PDB entry 8TWI | electron microscopy, 2.69 A resolution | chains C and D of the 3 polymer chains in the assembly

== Chain C ==
Molecule: Serine/threonine-protein phosphatase 2A catalytic subunit alpha isoform
Source organism: Homo sapiens
Notes: EC 3.1.3.16
Reference sequence: P67775 (PP2AA_HUMAN); numbering as in UniProt (aligned over 1-309)
Amino-acid sequence (311 residues; each row starts with the number of its first residue; numbers below 1 keep their minus sign (Gly-1 is residue -1)):
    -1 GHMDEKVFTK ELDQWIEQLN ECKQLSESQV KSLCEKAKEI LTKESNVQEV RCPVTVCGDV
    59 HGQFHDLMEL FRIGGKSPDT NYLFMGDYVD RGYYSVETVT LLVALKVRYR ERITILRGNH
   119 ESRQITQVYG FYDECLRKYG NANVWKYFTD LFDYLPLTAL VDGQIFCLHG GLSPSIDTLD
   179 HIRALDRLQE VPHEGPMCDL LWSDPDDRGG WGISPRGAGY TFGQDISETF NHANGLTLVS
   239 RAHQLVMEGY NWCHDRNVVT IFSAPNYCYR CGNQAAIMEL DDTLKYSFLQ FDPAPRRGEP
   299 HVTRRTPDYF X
Not modelled in the structure: -1 to 1, 299-309
Differences from the reference sequence: expression tag (-1 to 0)
Modified residues: MLL (methyl L-leucinate) at position 309
Ion coordination: Zn2+: Asp57, His59, Asp85; Fe ion: Asp85, Asn117, His167, His241
From the paper describing this entry:
  - catalytic residues: Arg89, Arg214, Arg268 (proposed by the authors, not directly observed)

== Chain D ==
Molecule: PPP2R1A-PPP2R2A-interacting phosphatase regulator 1
Source organism: Homo sapiens
Reference sequence: Q96E09 (PBIR1_HUMAN); numbering as in UniProt (aligned over 29-120)
Amino-acid sequence (95 residues; numbered 26 to 120; the number before each row is that of its first residue):
    26 GHMGGGLRRS NSAPLIHGLS DSSPVFQDEA PSARRNRTTF PSRHGLLLPA SPVRMHSSRL
    86 HQIKQEEGMD LINRETVHER EVQTAMQISH SWEES
Not modelled in the structure: 26-92, 112-120
Differences from the reference sequence: expression tag (26-28); conflict Ser47 (Thr in Q96E09), Asp53 (Ala in Q96E09), Arg62 (Ser in Q96E09)
From the paper describing this entry:
  - mutagenesis - E91K: decreased binding to PP2A:B55
  - disease-associated variants - E92K: decreased binding to PP2A:B55

== Chain C / chain D interface ==
Residue-residue contacts (21):
  Arg89(C) with Glu100(D), salt bridge
  Gln122(C) with Met111(D), hydrogen bond (side chain-backbone)
  Val126(C) with Val107(D), hydrophobic
  Tyr127(C) with His103(D); Glu104(D); Val107(D)
  His191(C) with Gln108(D); Met111(D)
  Trp200(C) with Glu104(D); Gln108(D)
  Pro213(C) with Thr101(D); Arg105(D), hydrogen bond (backbone-side chain)
  Arg214(C) with Thr101(D); Glu104(D), salt bridge; Arg105(D), hydrogen bond (backbone-backbone); Gln108(D)
  Gly215(C) with Gln108(D)
  Ala216(C) with Gln108(D)
  Leu243(C) with Ile97(D)
  Arg268(C) with Glu100(D), salt bridge
  Cys269(C) with Leu96(D)
Also at the interface, not in a pair above, chain C (15 interface residues in all): Ile123, Met245
Also at the interface, not in a pair above, chain D (11 interface residues in all): Arg99

== In short ==
15 residues of chain C and 11 residues of chain D are in contact; the contacts include 3 hydrogen bonds and 3
salt bridges. Among the polar pairs are Arg89(C)-Glu100(D), Arg214(C)-Glu104(D) and Arg268(C)-Glu100(D). The
paper reports catalytic residues Arg89(C), Arg214(C) and Arg268(C); E91K and E92K of chain D reduce binding to
PP2A:B55.
Here chain C is Serine/threonine-protein phosphatase 2A catalytic subunit alpha isoform and chain D is
PPP2R1A-PPP2R2A-interacting phosphatase regulator 1, both from Homo sapiens. Entry 8TWI (Cryo-EM structure of
the PP2A:B55-FAM122A complex, PP2Ac body) was determined by electron microscopy, deposited together with 8TWE,
8SO0 and 8TTB.
